PDB entry 8JEF | electron microscopy, 2.96 A resolution | chains A and C of the 5 polymer chains in the assembly

Chain A:
Name: Hydroxycarboxylic acid receptor 3
Organism: Homo sapiens
Reference sequence: P49019 (HCAR3_HUMAN); residue numbers follow UniProt; this construct covers 1-387
Amino-acid sequence (387 residues; row label = number of the first residue in the row):
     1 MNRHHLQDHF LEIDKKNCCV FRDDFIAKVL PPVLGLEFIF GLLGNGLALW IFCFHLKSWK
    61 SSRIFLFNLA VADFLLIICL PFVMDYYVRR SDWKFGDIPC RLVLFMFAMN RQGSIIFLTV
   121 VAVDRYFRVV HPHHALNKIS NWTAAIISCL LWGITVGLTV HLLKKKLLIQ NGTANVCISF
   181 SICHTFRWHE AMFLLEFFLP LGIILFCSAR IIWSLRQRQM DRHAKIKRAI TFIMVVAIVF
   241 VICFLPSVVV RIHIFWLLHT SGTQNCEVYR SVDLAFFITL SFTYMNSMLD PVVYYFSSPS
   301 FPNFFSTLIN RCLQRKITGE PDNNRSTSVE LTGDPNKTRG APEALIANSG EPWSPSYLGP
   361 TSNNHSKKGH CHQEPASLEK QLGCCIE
Not modelled in the structure: 1-16, 301-387
Disulfides: C18-C183, C19-C266, C100-C177
Residues lining bound ligands: (3S)-3-hydroxyoctanoic acid (3HO): L34, V83, M84, L104, F107, S179, F180, L280, Y284

Chain C:
Name: Guanine nucleotide-binding protein G(i) subunit alpha-1
Organism: Homo sapiens
Reference sequence: P63096 (GNAI1_HUMAN); residues 4-354 here = UniProt positions 4-354
Amino-acid sequence (351 residues; row label = number of the first residue in the row):
     4 TLSAEDKAAV ERSKMIDRNL REDGEKAARE VKLLLLGAGE SGKSTIVKQM KIIHEAGYSE
    64 EECKQYKAVV YSNTIQSIIA IIRAMGRLKI DFGDSARADD ARQLFVLAGA AEEGFMTAEL
   124 AGVIKRLWKD SGVQACFNRS REYQLNDSAA YYLNDLDRIA QPNYIPTQQD VLRTRVKTTG
   184 IVETHFTFKD LHFKMFDVGA QRSERKKWIH CFEGVTAIIF CVALSDYDLV LAEDEEMNRM
   244 HESMKLFDSI CNNKWFTDTS IILFLNKKDL FEEKIKKSPL TICYPEYAGS NTYEEAAAYI
   304 QCQFEDLNKR KDTKEIYTHF TCSTDTKNVQ FVFDAVTDVI IKNNLKDCGL F
Not modelled in the structure: 54-181, 234-240, 354
Construct notes: conflict A203 (Gly in P63096), S326 (Ala in P63096)

How chain A and chain C interact:
Contacting residue pairs (29; chain A residue first):
  S62(A) - C351(C)
  R63(A) - C351(C)
  R63(A) - G352(C)
  R125(A) - L353(C)
  R128(A) - N347(C)  hydrogen bond (side chain-backbone)
  R128(A) - D350(C)  salt bridge
  R128(A) - C351(C)
  V129(A) - I344(C)
  V129(A) - L348(C)  hydrophobic
  P132(A) - I343(C)  hydrophobic
  P132(A) - I344(C)  hydrophobic
  P132(A) - N347(C)  hydrogen bond (backbone-side chain)
  H133(A) - L194(C)
  H133(A) - F336(C)
  H133(A) - T340(C)
  H133(A) - I343(C)
  R218(A) - T340(C)
  R218(A) - D341(C)  salt bridge
  R218(A) - I344(C)
  M220(A) - D341(C)
  M220(A) - K345(C)
  H223(A) - D315(C)
  K225(A) - L348(C)
  K225(A) - K349(C)
  A229(A) - L353(C)  hydrophobic
  I233(A) - L353(C)  hydrophobic
  S297(A) - G352(C)
  S297(A) - L353(C)
  S298(A) - G352(C)
Interface residues without a listed pair, chain A (21 interface residues in all): K60, N137, K138, L215, R228, P299
Interface residues without a listed pair, chain C (17 interface residues in all): A31, D337

Summary:
21 residues of chain A and 17 residues of chain C are in contact; the contacts include 2 hydrogen bonds and 2
salt bridges. Among the polar pairs are R128(A)-D350(C), R218(A)-D341(C) and R128(A)-N347(C). Ligands of chain
A: (3S)-3-hydroxyoctanoic acid.
Chain A is Hydroxycarboxylic acid receptor 3 and chain C is Guanine nucleotide-binding protein G(i) subunit
alpha-1, both from Homo sapiens; the structure, Cryo-EM Structure of the 3HO-HCAR3-Gi complex, was determined
by electron microscopy together with 9JIC, 9JID and 8JEI from the same study.
